8D8N - chains B and C of the 3 polymer chains in the assembly; structure by electron microscopy, 3.60 A resolution.

# Chain B
Name: RAMP superfamily protein
Source organism: Candidatus Scalindua brodae
UniProt: A0A0B0EGF3 (A0A0B0EGF3_9BACT); the author numbering skips numbers that UniProt does not, so the offset changes along the chain: 1-879 = UniProt 1-879; 885-1722 = UniProt 880-1717
Sequence (1717 residues; numbered 1 to 1722; 5 numbers in that range are skipped by the numbering (no residue carries them; nothing is unmodelled there); the number before each row is that of its first residue):
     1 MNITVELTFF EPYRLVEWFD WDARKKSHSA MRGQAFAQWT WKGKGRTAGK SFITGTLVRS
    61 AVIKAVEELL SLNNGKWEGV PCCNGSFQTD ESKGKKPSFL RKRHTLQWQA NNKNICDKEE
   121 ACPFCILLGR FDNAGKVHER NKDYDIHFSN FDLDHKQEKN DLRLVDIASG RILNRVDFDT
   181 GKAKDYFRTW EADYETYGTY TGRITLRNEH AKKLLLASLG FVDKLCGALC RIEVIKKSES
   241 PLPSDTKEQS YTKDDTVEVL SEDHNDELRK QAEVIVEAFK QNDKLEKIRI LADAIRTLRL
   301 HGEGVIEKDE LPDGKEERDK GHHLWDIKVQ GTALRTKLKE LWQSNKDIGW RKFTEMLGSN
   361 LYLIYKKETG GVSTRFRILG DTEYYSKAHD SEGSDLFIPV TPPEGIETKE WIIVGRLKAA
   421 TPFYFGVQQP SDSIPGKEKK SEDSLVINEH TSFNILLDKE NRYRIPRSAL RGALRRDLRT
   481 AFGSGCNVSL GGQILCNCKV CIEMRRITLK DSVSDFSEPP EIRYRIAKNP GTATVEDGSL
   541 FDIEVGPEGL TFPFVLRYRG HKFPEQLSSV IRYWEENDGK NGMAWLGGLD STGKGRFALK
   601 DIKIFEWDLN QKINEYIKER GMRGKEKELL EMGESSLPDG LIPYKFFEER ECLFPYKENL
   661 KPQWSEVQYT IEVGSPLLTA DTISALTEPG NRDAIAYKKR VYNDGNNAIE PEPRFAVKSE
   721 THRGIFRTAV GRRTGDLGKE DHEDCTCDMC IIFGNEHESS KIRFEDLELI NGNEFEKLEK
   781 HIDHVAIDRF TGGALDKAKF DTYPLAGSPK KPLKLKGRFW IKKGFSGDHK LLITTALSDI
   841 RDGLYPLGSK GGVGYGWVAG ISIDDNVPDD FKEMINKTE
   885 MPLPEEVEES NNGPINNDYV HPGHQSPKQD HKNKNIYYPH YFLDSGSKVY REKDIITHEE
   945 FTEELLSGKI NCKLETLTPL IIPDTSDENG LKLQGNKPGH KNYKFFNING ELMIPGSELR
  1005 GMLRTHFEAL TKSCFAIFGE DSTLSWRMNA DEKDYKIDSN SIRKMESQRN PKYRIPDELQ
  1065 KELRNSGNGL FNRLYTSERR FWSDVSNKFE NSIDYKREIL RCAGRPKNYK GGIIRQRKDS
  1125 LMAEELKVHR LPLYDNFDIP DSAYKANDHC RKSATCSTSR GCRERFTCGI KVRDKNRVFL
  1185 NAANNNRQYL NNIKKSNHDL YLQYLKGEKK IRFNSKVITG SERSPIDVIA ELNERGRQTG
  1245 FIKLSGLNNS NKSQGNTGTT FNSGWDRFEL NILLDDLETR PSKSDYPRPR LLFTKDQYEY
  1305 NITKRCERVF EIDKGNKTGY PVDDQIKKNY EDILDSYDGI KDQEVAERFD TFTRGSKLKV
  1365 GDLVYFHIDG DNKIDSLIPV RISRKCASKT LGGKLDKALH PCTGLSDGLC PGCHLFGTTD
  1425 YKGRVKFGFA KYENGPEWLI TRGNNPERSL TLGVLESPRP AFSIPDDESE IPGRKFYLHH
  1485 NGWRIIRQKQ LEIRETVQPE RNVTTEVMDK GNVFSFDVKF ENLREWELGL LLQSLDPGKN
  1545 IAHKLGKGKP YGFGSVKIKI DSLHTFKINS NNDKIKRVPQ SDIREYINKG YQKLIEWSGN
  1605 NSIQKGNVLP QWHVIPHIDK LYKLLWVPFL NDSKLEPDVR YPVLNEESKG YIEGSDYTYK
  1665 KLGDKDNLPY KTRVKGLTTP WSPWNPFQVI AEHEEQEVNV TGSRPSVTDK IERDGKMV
Unresolved in the structure: 238-257, 371-405, 437-445, 885-896, 1032-1387, 1694-1722
Construct notes: conflict Lys1523 (Arg1518 in A0A0B0EGF3)
Ion coordination: Zn2+ site 1: Cys83, Ile115, Cys116; Zn2+ site 2: Cys486, Cys496, Cys498; Zn2+ site 3: Cys745, Cys750; Zn2+ site 4: Cys1018, Cys1406, Cys1414, Cys1417

# Chain C
Molecule: 35-nt RNA strand
Source organism: Candidatus Scalindua brodae
Sequence (35 nucleotides; row label = number of the first residue in the row):
    13 ACUUAAUGUC ACGGUACCCA AUUUUCUGCC CCGGA

# Interface between chain B and chain C
Pairs across the interface (184; chain B residue first):
  Trp18(B) - U15(C)  phosphate contact
  Trp21(B) - A17(C)  phosphate contact
  Arg32(B) - A23(C)  hydrogen bond to the sugar
  Arg32(B) - G26(C)  hydrogen bond to the base
  Gln34(B) - U21(C)  hydrogen bond to the base
  Phe36(B) - A23(C)  sugar contact
  Thr40(B) - U15(C)  hydrogen bond to the phosphate
  Phe52(B) - U15(C)  base contact
  Thr54(B) - U16(C)  base contact
  Gly55(B) - U16(C)  hydrogen bond to the base
  Thr56(B) - A18(C)  base contact
  Thr56(B) - U21(C)  base contact
  Leu57(B) - U21(C)  base contact
  Arg59(B) - A18(C)  hydrogen bond to the sugar
  Arg59(B) - U19(C)  sugar contact
  Arg59(B) - G20(C)  salt bridge to the phosphate
  Ser60(B) - U21(C)  base contact
  Ser86(B) - U19(C)  base contact
  Phe87(B) - G20(C)  sugar contact
  Gln88(B) - G20(C)  hydrogen bond to the base
  Thr89(B) - G20(C)  base contact
  Asp90(B) - U19(C)  hydrogen bond to the base
  Asp90(B) - G20(C)  base contact
  Lys96(B) - G20(C)  base contact
  Pro97(B) - G20(C)  phosphate contact
  Ser98(B) - A17(C)  hydrogen bond to the phosphate
  Ser98(B) - A18(C)  hydrogen bond to the phosphate
  Phe99(B) - G20(C)  hydrogen bond to the sugar
  Phe99(B) - U21(C)  base contact
  Leu100(B) - G20(C)  base contact
  Arg101(B) - G20(C)  hydrogen bond to the base
  Arg101(B) - U21(C)  salt bridge to the phosphate
  Arg101(B) - C22(C)  phosphate contact
  Lys102(B) - C22(C)  hydrogen bond to the phosphate
  Arg103(B) - C22(C)  sugar contact
  Leu128(B) - U19(C)  sugar contact
  Gly129(B) - U19(C)  phosphate contact
  Ala134(B) - U19(C)  phosphate contact
  Gly135(B) - A18(C)  sugar contact
  Lys136(B) - A17(C)  hydrogen bond to the sugar
  Lys136(B) - A18(C)  phosphate contact
  Lys136(B) - U19(C)  salt bridge to the phosphate
  Glu139(B) - A17(C)  base contact
  Ile146(B) - A18(C)  base contact
  His147(B) - U16(C)  base contact
  His147(B) - A17(C)  base contact
  Phe148(B) - A18(C)  hydrogen bond to the base
  Ser149(B) - U16(C)  base contact
  Asn150(B) - U15(C)  base contact
  Asn150(B) - U16(C)  base contact
  Arg171(B) - A28(C)  salt bridge to the phosphate
  Ile172(B) - A28(C)  sugar contact
  Leu173(B) - A28(C)  phosphate contact
  Asn174(B) - G26(C)  hydrogen bond to the sugar
  Asn174(B) - U27(C)  sugar contact
  Asn174(B) - A28(C)  hydrogen bond to the sugar
  Asn174(B) - C29(C)  sugar contact
  Arg175(B) - G26(C)  phosphate contact
  Arg175(B) - U27(C)  phosphate contact
  Val176(B) - U27(C)  hydrogen bond to the phosphate
  Val176(B) - C29(C)  sugar contact
  Gly181(B) - C29(C)  sugar contact
  Ala183(B) - C29(C)  base contact
  Asp185(B) - G26(C)  hydrogen bond to the base
  Phe187(B) - G26(C)  base contact
  Lys224(B) - C24(C)  hydrogen bond to the sugar
  Gly227(B) - C24(C)  phosphate contact
  Leu229(B) - C24(C)  base contact
  Phe425(B) - C29(C)  phosphate contact
  Gly426(B) - A28(C)  hydrogen bond to the sugar
  Gly426(B) - C29(C)  hydrogen bond to the phosphate
  Gln428(B) - A28(C)  base contact
  Arg467(B) - C24(C)  salt bridge to the phosphate
  Ser468(B) - U27(C)  hydrogen bond to the phosphate
  Ser468(B) - A28(C)  hydrogen bond to the phosphate
  Ala469(B) - U27(C)  sugar contact
  Arg471(B) - C24(C)  hydrogen bond to the base
  Arg471(B) - G25(C)  salt bridge to the phosphate
  Arg471(B) - G26(C)  salt bridge to the phosphate
  Gly472(B) - U27(C)  phosphate contact
  Arg475(B) - G25(C)  phosphate contact
  Arg475(B) - G26(C)  salt bridge to the phosphate
  Arg476(B) - U27(C)  hydrogen bond to the base
  Ser489(B) - G25(C)  base contact
  Leu490(B) - G26(C)  base contact
  Gly491(B) - G25(C)  hydrogen bond to the base
  Leu495(B) - C22(C)  base contact
  Arg505(B) - G25(C)  phosphate contact
  Leu509(B) - C24(C)  hydrogen bond to the base
  Tyr524(B) - U34(C)  base contact
  Arg525(B) - A32(C)  salt bridge to the phosphate
  Arg525(B) - U34(C)  phosphate contact
  Ile526(B) - A32(C)  hydrogen bond to the sugar
  Ile526(B) - A33(C)  phosphate contact
  Ile526(B) - U34(C)  hydrogen bond to the phosphate
  Lys528(B) - A33(C)  hydrogen bond to the phosphate
  Lys528(B) - U35(C)  sugar contact
  Val535(B) - U35(C)  base contact
  Leu540(B) - U34(C)  base contact
  Phe541(B) - A32(C)  base contact
  Gly588(B) - C29(C)  hydrogen bond to the phosphate
  Gly588(B) - C30(C)  phosphate contact
  Leu589(B) - C29(C)  sugar contact
  Leu589(B) - C30(C)  hydrogen bond to the phosphate
  Asp590(B) - C30(C)  phosphate contact
  Ser591(B) - C31(C)  hydrogen bond to the phosphate
  Thr679(B) - U35(C)  phosphate contact
  Ala680(B) - U34(C)  hydrogen bond to the sugar
  Ala680(B) - U35(C)  hydrogen bond to the phosphate
  Lys718(B) - U34(C)  sugar contact
  Glu720(B) - U34(C)  phosphate contact
  Thr721(B) - U34(C)  phosphate contact
  Arg723(B) - A32(C)  salt bridge to the phosphate
  Gly724(B) - A33(C)  sugar contact
  Arg727(B) - A32(C)  hydrogen bond to the phosphate
  Arg727(B) - A33(C)  salt bridge to the phosphate
  Thr728(B) - A33(C)  base contact
  Gly754(B) - C31(C)  sugar contact
  Asn755(B) - C30(C)  sugar contact
  Glu756(B) - C30(C)  sugar contact
  Glu758(B) - C30(C)  hydrogen bond to the sugar
  Ser760(B) - C31(C)  phosphate contact
  Asp783(B) - G40(C)  sugar contact
  His784(B) - G40(C)  salt bridge to the phosphate
  Val785(B) - U39(C)  sugar contact
  Val785(B) - G40(C)  hydrogen bond to the phosphate
  Ile787(B) - U39(C)  hydrogen bond to the phosphate
  Arg789(B) - U39(C)  salt bridge to the phosphate
  Gly792(B) - C41(C)  hydrogen bond to the sugar
  Gly792(B) - C42(C)  sugar contact
  Ala794(B) - G40(C)  base contact
  Lys799(B) - G40(C)  base contact
  Phe800(B) - C38(C)  base contact
  Gly848(B) - U35(C)  sugar contact
  Ser849(B) - U35(C)  phosphate contact
  Ser849(B) - U36(C)  phosphate contact
  Lys850(B) - U36(C)  hydrogen bond to the phosphate
  Gly851(B) - U36(C)  phosphate contact
  Tyr922(B) - C44(C)  hydrogen bond to the phosphate
  Pro967(B) - G40(C)  sugar contact
  Pro967(B) - C41(C)  phosphate contact
  Thr969(B) - G40(C)  hydrogen bond to the base
  Ser1001(B) - U39(C)  phosphate contact
  Ser1001(B) - G40(C)  hydrogen bond to the phosphate
  Glu1002(B) - U39(C)  base contact
  Glu1002(B) - G40(C)  phosphate contact
  Glu1002(B) - C41(C)  phosphate contact
  Arg1004(B) - C38(C)  salt bridge to the phosphate
  Gly1005(B) - U39(C)  sugar contact
  Arg1008(B) - U37(C)  hydrogen bond to the phosphate
  Arg1008(B) - C38(C)  salt bridge to the phosphate
  Thr1422(B) - U36(C)  hydrogen bond to the sugar
  Thr1422(B) - U37(C)  sugar contact
  Thr1423(B) - U36(C)  base contact
  Thr1423(B) - U37(C)  sugar contact
  Lys1426(B) - U36(C)  phosphate contact
  Gly1427(B) - U37(C)  phosphate contact
  Val1458(B) - C43(C)  base contact
  Leu1459(B) - C42(C)  sugar contact
  Glu1460(B) - C42(C)  hydrogen bond to the sugar
  Glu1460(B) - C43(C)  base contact
  Ser1461(B) - C42(C)  base contact
  Ser1461(B) - C43(C)  sugar contact
  Pro1462(B) - C42(C)  phosphate contact
  Arg1463(B) - C44(C)  phosphate contact
  Arg1463(B) - G45(C)  hydrogen bond to the sugar
  Phe1466(B) - G45(C)  phosphate contact
  Lys1479(B) - C43(C)  salt bridge to the phosphate
  Tyr1481(B) - C42(C)  sugar contact
  Tyr1481(B) - C43(C)  hydrogen bond to the phosphate
  Gly1550(B) - C41(C)  phosphate contact
  Gly1550(B) - C42(C)  phosphate contact
  Lys1551(B) - C41(C)  phosphate contact
  Lys1551(B) - C42(C)  phosphate contact
  Gly1552(B) - C42(C)  hydrogen bond to the phosphate
  Lys1553(B) - C41(C)  hydrogen bond to the phosphate
  Lys1553(B) - C42(C)  salt bridge to the phosphate
  Pro1554(B) - C42(C)  phosphate contact
  Pro1554(B) - C43(C)  phosphate contact
  Tyr1645(B) - C43(C)  hydrogen bond to the phosphate
  Tyr1645(B) - C44(C)  phosphate contact
  Leu1648(B) - C44(C)  base contact
  Tyr1663(B) - C43(C)  sugar contact
  Tyr1663(B) - C44(C)  sugar contact
Other interface residues (no listed pair), chain B (164 interface residues in all): Arg14, Lys50, Ile63, Arg130, Asp132, Val137, Lys142, Tyr144, Asp152, Lys182, Tyr186, Ala228, Val427, Gly492, Met504, Thr508, Ala527, Ala533, Gly587, Ile725, Phe753, Ala786, Gly793, His924, Met1006, Thr1009, Ile1021, Arg1388, Phe1420, Gly1421, Tyr1425
Other interface residues (no listed pair), chain C (32 interface residues in all): A47

# Summary
164 residues of chain B face 32 of chain C across their interface, with 53 hydrogen bonds and 17 salt bridges.
Among the polar pairs are Arg32(B)-G26(C), Gln34(B)-U21(C) and Gly55(B)-U16(C). The Zn2+ site 1 is built by
Cys83(B), Ile115(B) and Cys116(B).
Here chain B is RAMP superfamily protein and chain C is a 35-nt RNA strand, both from Candidatus Scalindua
brodae. Entry 8D8N (gRAMP non-match PFS target RNA) was determined by electron microscopy (same publication as
8D97, 8D9E, 8D9F, 8D9G, 8D9H and 8D9I).
